8K7V - chains B and C of the 4 polymer chains in the assembly; structure by electron microscopy, 3.17 A resolution.

Chain B (and C):
Protein: Alpha-galactosidase
Organism: Blautia pseudococcoides
Notes: chain C of this document is another copy of the same molecule, construct and numbering; everything in this record applies to it too
UniProt: A0A1C7IHX3 (A0A1C7IHX3_9FIRM); numbering as in UniProt (aligned over 1-763)
Amino-acid sequence (763 residues; row label = number of the first residue in the row):
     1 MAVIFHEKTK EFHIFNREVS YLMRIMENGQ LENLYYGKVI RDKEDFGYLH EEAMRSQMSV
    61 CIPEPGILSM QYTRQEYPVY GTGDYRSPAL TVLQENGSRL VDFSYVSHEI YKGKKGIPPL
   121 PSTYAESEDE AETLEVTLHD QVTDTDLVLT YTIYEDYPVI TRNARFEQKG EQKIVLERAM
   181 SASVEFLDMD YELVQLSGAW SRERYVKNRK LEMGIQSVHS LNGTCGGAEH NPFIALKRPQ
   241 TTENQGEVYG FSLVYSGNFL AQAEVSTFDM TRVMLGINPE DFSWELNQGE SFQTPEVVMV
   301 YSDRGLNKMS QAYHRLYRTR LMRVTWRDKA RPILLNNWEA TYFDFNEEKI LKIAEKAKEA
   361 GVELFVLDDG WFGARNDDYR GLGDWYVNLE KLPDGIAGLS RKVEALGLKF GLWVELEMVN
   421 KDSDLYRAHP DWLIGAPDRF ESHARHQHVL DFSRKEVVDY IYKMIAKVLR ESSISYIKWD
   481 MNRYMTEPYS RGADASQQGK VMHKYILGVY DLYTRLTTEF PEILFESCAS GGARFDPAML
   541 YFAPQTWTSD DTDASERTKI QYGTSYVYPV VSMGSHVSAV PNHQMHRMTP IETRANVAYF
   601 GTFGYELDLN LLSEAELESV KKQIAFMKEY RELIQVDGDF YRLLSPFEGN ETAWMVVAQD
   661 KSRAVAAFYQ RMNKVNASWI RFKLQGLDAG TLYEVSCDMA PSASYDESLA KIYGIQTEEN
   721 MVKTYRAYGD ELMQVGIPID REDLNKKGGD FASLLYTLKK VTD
Unresolved in the structure: 1, 717-721, 762-763 (chain C: 1, 716-721, 762-763)
Covalently attached groups: compound VQX linked to Asp-480

How chain B and chain C interact:
Pairs across the interface - 24 pairs, chain B then chain C:
  Trp-200(B) / Asn-676(C)
  Arg-202(B) / Val-675(C)  hydrogen bond (side chain-backbone)
  Arg-202(B) / Asn-676(C)  hydrogen bond (side chain-backbone)
  Tyr-342(B) / Ile-712(C)  hydrophobic
  Tyr-342(B) / Tyr-713(C)  hydrogen bond
  His-583(B) / Leu-709(C)
  His-583(B) / Tyr-713(C)
  Gln-584(B) / Tyr-713(C)
  Met-585(B) / Asn-673(C)  hydrogen bond (backbone-side chain)
  Met-585(B) / Val-675(C)  hydrophobic
  Arg-587(B) / Asn-673(C)
  Arg-587(B) / Asp-750(C)  salt bridge
  Met-672(B) / Arg-671(C)
  Met-672(B) / Met-672(C)  hydrophobic
  Asn-673(B) / Met-585(C)
  Val-675(B) / Arg-202(C)  hydrogen bond (backbone-side chain)
  Val-675(B) / Met-585(C)  hydrophobic
  Asn-676(B) / Trp-200(C)
  Asn-676(B) / Arg-202(C)  hydrogen bond (backbone-side chain)
  Leu-709(B) / His-583(C)
  Ile-712(B) / Tyr-342(C)  hydrophobic
  Tyr-713(B) / Gln-584(C)  hydrogen bond
  Asn-745(B) / His-586(C)
  Asp-750(B) / Arg-587(C)  salt bridge
Interface residues without a listed pair, chain B (19 interface residues in all): Ser-201, His-586, Ala-677
Interface residues without a listed pair, chain C (21 interface residues in all): Ala-199, Ser-201, Ala-677, Asn-745

Overview:
19 residues of chain B and 21 residues of chain C are in contact; the contacts include 7 hydrogen bonds and 2
salt bridges. Polar contacts include Arg-587(B)/Asp-750(C), Arg-202(B)/Val-675(C) and Arg-202(B)/Asn-676(C).
Both chains are Alpha-galactosidase (Blautia pseudococcoides). Entry 8K7V (the alpha-galactosidase 5 with
inhibitor ABP2) was determined by electron microscopy (same publication as 8K7U and 8K1A).
